PDB entry 2GE5 | X-ray diffraction, 2.40 A resolution | chains D and A of the 4 polymer chains in the assembly

# Chain D
Molecule: 11-nt DNA strand
Sequence (11 nucleotides; row label = number of the first residue in the row):
     1 AAAGATATCTT

# Chain A
Protein: Type II restriction enzyme EcoRV
From: Escherichia coli
Notes: EC 3.1.21.4
Reference sequence: P04390 (T2E5_ECOLI); residues 2-220 here correspond to UniProt positions 1-219 (UniProt number = residue number - 1)
Chain sequence (219 residues; row label = number of the first residue in the row):
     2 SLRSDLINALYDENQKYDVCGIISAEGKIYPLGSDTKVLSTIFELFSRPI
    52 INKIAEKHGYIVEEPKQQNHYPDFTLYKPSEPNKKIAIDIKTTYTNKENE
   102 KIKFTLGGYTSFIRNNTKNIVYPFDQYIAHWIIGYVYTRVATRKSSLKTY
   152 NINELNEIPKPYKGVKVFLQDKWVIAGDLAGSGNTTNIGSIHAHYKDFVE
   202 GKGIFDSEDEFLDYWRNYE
Metal / ion sites: Ca2+: Asp74, Asp90 (shared with 1 residue of chain C)
Reported in the primary citation:
  - Ca2+ coordination: Asp74, Asp90
  - catalytic residues: Asp74, Asp90

# Chain D / chain A interface
Residue-residue contacts (13):
  DA2(D) with Leu180(A), phosphate contact
  DA3(D) with Gly184(A), base contact
  DG4(D) with Ser183(A), base contact; Gly184(A), hydrogen bond to the base; Asn185(A), hydrogen bond to the base
  DA5(D) with Asn185(A), hydrogen bond to the base; Thr186(A), base contact
  DA7(D) with Lys38(A), sugar contact
  DC9(D) with Gln69(A), sugar contact; Asn70(A), hydrogen bond to the sugar
  DT10(D) with Gln69(A), hydrogen bond to the phosphate; Asn70(A), sugar contact
  DT11(D) with His71(A), phosphate contact
Also at the interface, not in a pair above, chain D (10 interface residues in all): DA1, DT8
Also at the interface, not in a pair above, chain A (11 interface residues in all): Gln68, Gly182

# Summary
The interface between chain D and chain A involves 10 residues on one side and 11 on the other, with 5
hydrogen bonds. Among the polar pairs are DG4(D)-Gly184(A), DG4(D)-Asn185(A) and DA5(D)-Asn185(A). Asp74(A)
and Asp90(A) form the Ca2+ site. The paper reports catalytic residues Asp74(A) and Asp90(A); Ca2+ coordination
by Asp74(A) and Asp90(A).
Here chain D is an 11-nt DNA strand and chain A is Type II restriction enzyme EcoRV (Escherichia coli). Entry
2GE5 (EcoRV Restriction Endonuclease C-terminal deletion mutant/GATATC/Ca2+) was determined by X-ray
diffraction.
